PDB entry 4C3Y | X-ray diffraction, 2.30 A resolution | chains A and D of the 4 polymer chains in the assembly

[Chain A (and D)]
Protein: 3-ketosteroid dehydrogenase
Organism: Rhodococcus erythropolis
Notes: EC 1.3.99.4; chain D of this document is another copy of the same molecule, construct and numbering; everything in this record applies to it too
Reference sequence: Q9RA02 (Q9RA02_RHOER); residues 1-510 here = UniProt positions 1-510
Chain sequence (530 residues; numbered -19 to 510; the number before each row is that of its first residue; numbers below 1 keep their minus sign (Met-19 is residue -19)):
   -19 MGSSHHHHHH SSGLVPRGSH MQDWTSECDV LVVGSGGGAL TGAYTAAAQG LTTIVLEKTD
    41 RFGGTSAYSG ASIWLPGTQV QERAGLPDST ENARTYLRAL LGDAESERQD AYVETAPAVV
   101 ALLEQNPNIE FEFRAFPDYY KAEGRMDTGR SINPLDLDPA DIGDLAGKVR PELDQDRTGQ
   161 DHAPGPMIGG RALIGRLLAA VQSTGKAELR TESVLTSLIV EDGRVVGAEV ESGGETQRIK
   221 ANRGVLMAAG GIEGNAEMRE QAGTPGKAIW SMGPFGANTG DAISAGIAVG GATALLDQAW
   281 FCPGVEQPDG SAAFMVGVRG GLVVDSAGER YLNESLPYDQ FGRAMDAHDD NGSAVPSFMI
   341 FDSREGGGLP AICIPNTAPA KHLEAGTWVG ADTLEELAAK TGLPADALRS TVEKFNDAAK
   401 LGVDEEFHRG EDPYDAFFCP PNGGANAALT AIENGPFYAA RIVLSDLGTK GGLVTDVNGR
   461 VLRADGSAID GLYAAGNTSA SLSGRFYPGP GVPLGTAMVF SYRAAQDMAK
Unresolved in the structure: -19 to 2
Differences from the reference sequence: expression tag (-19 to 0)
Ion coordination: Na+: Asp154, Gln155, Gln160 (shared with 3 residues of chain B)
Residues lining bound ligands:
  - androsta-1,4-diene-3,17-dione (ANB): Gly50, Ser52, Phe116, Tyr119, Phe294, Val296, Tyr318, Ile354, Leu447, Tyr487, Pro490, Gly491, Pro493
  - FAD (flavin-adenine dinucleotide): Val13, Gly14, Ser15, Gly16, Leu36, Glu37, Lys38, Thr39, Gly43, Gly44, Thr45, Ser46, Tyr48, Ser49, Gly50, Ala51, Ser52, Leu153, Ser193, Val194, Leu195, Ala228, Ala229, Gly230, Met252, Ala257, Asn258, Asp261, Trp280, Phe294, Ile354, Leu447, Gly476, Asn477, Tyr487, Gly491, Val492, Pro493, Leu494, Gly495
What the authors report for this chain:
  - binding site for androsta-1,4-diene-3,17-dione: Phe116, Tyr119, Tyr318, Tyr487, Gly491
  - contacts within the chain: Tyr119-Tyr318 (hydrogen bond)
  - catalytic residues: Tyr318, Tyr487, Gly491
  - catalytic residues: Tyr119 (proposed by the authors, not directly observed)
  - mutagenesis - Y318F: abolished catalytic activity
  - mutagenesis - Y119F, Y487F: decreased catalytic activity

[Interface between chain A and chain D]
Residue-residue contacts (17; chain A residue first):
  Glu62(A) - Pro421(D)
  Glu62(A) - Asn422(D)  hydrogen bond
  Gly65(A) - Cys419(D)
  Gly65(A) - Pro421(D)
  Leu66(A) - Pro421(D)
  Pro67(A) - Ala416(D)
  Pro67(A) - Cys419(D)
  Asp68(A) - Pro421(D)
  Asp68(A) - Asn422(D)  hydrogen bond (backbone-backbone)
  Ser69(A) - Asn422(D)
  Ser69(A) - Gly424(D)  hydrogen bond (side chain-backbone)
  Asn72(A) - Ala425(D)
  Ala416(A) - Pro67(D)
  Cys419(A) - Pro67(D)
  Pro421(A) - Leu66(D)
  Gly423(A) - Ser69(D)
  Gly424(A) - Ser69(D)  hydrogen bond (backbone-side chain)
Other interface residues (no listed pair), chain A (18 interface residues in all): Gly57, Gln61, Glu71, Asp127, Ala425, Ala427
Other interface residues (no listed pair), chain D (17 interface residues in all): Glu62, Gly65, Asp68, Asn72, Asp127, Pro420, Gly423, Ala427

[In short]
18 residues of chain A face 17 of chain D across their interface, with 4 hydrogen bonds. Among the polar pairs
are Glu62(A)-Asn422(D), Ser69(A)-Gly424(D) and Asp68(A)-Asn422(D). Chain A binds flavin-adenine dinucleotide
and androsta-1,4-diene-3,17-dione. The paper reports catalytic residues Tyr318(A), Tyr487(A) and Gly491(A)
among others; Y119F and Y487F of chain A reduce catalytic activity.
Chain A and chain D are both 3-ketosteroid dehydrogenase (Rhodococcus erythropolis); the structure, Crystal
structure of 3-ketosteroid delta1-dehydrogenase from Rhodococcus erythropolis SQ1 in complex with
1,4-androstadiene-3,17- dione, was determined by X-ray diffraction, deposited together with 4C3X.
